Entry 4ELV (X-ray diffraction, 1.90 A resolution); this record covers chains A and B of the 3 polymer chains in the assembly.

Chain A:
Name: DNA polymerase I, thermostable
Organism: Thermus aquaticus
Notes: EC 2.7.7.7
UniProtKB: P19821 (DPO1_THEAQ); residues 293-832 here = UniProt positions 293-832
Chain sequence (540 residues; row label = number of the first residue in the row):
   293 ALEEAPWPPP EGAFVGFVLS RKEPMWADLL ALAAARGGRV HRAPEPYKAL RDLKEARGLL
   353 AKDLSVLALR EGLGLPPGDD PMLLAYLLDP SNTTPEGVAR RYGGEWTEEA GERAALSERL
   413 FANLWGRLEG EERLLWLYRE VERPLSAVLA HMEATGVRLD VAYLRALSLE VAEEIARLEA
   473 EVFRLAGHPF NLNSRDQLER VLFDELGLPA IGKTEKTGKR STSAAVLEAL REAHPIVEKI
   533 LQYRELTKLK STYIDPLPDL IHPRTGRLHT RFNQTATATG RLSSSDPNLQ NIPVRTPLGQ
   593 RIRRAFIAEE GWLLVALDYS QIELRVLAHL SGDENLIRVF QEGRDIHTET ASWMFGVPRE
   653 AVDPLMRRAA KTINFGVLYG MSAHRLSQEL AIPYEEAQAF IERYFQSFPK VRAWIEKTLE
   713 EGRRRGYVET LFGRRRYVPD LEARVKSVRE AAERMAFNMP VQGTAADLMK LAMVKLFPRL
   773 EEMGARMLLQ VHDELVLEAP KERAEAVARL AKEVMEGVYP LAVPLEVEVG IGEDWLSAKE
Unresolved in the structure: 293
Metal / ion sites: Mg2+: Asp610, Glu786; Ca2+: Asp610, Tyr611, Asp785 (together with 0R7)
Small-molecule neighbours: 0R7 ([[(2S,5R)-5-[4-azanyl-5-[2-(4-ethynylphenyl)ethynyl]-2-oxidanylidene-pyrimidin-1-yl]oxolan-2-yl]methoxy-oxidanyl-phosphoryl] phosphono hydrogen phosphate): Arg573, Arg587, Asp610, Tyr611, Ser612, Gln613, Ile614, Glu615, Leu616, His639, Arg659, Arg660, Lys663, Thr664, Phe667, Asp785

Chain B:
Molecule: 12-nt DNA strand
Sequence (12 nucleotides; numbered 101 to 112; the number before each row is that of its first residue):
   101 GACCACGGCG CX
Modified / non-standard residues: 0R8 ([(2S,5R)-5-{4-amino-5-[(4-ethynylphenyl)ethynyl]-2-oxopyrimidin-1(2H)-yl}tetrahydrofuran-2-yl]methyl dihydrogen phosphate) at position 112

How chain A and chain B interact:
Pairs across the interface (36):
  Arg487(A) - DG107(B)  hydrogen bond to the phosphate
  Arg487(A) - DG108(B)  salt bridge to the phosphate
  Thr506(A) - DG107(B)  hydrogen bond to the phosphate
  Thr506(A) - DG108(B)  phosphate contact
  Glu507(A) - DG107(B)  phosphate contact
  Lys508(A) - DC106(B)  phosphate contact
  Lys508(A) - DG107(B)  hydrogen bond to the phosphate
  Thr509(A) - DC106(B)  phosphate contact
  Thr509(A) - DG107(B)  hydrogen bond to the phosphate
  Ser513(A) - DG108(B)  hydrogen bond to the phosphate
  Thr514(A) - DG108(B)  hydrogen bond to the phosphate
  Ser515(A) - DG108(B)  phosphate contact
  Ser515(A) - DC109(B)  phosphate contact
  Ala516(A) - DC109(B)  hydrogen bond to the phosphate
  Arg536(A) - DG108(B)  hydrogen bond to the phosphate
  Arg536(A) - DC109(B)  salt bridge to the phosphate
  Lys540(A) - DG108(B)  base contact
  Lys540(A) - DC109(B)  hydrogen bond to the base
  Lys540(A) - DG110(B)  sugar contact
  Tyr545(A) - DG110(B)  sugar contact
  Arg573(A) - 0R8_112(B)  base contact
  Gln582(A) - DC111(B)  sugar contact
  Asn583(A) - DG110(B)  hydrogen bond to the base
  Asn583(A) - DC111(B)  sugar contact
  Ile584(A) - DC111(B)  sugar contact
  Pro585(A) - DG110(B)  phosphate contact
  Pro585(A) - DC111(B)  phosphate contact
  Val586(A) - DC111(B)  hydrogen bond to the phosphate
  Val586(A) - 0R8_112(B)  phosphate contact
  Arg587(A) - DG110(B)  salt bridge to the phosphate
  Arg587(A) - DC111(B)  salt bridge to the phosphate
  Arg587(A) - 0R8_112(B)  base contact
  Arg595(A) - DC111(B)  phosphate contact
  Val783(A) - 0R8_112(B)  sugar contact
  His784(A) - 0R8_112(B)  sugar contact
  Glu786(A) - 0R8_112(B)  phosphate contact
Other interface residues (no listed pair), chain A (28 interface residues in all): Gly510, Leu541, Asn580, Thr664, Asp785

In short:
28 residues of chain A and 7 residues of chain B are in contact; the contacts include 11 hydrogen bonds and 4
salt bridges. Polar contacts include Lys540(A)-DC109(B), Asn583(A)-DG110(B) and Arg487(A)-DG107(B). Chain A
binds compound 0R7. Asp610(A) and Glu786(A) form the Mg2+ site.
Here chain A is DNA polymerase I, thermostable (Thermus aquaticus) and chain B is a 12-nt DNA strand. Entry
4ELV (Snapshot of the large fragment of DNA polymerase I from Thermus Aquaticus processing modified
pyrimidines) was determined by X-ray diffraction.
